PDB entry 4MSI | X-ray diffraction, 1.60 A resolution | chain A

[Chain A]
Protein: Type III antifreeze protein isoform hplc 12
Organism: Macrozoarces americanus
UniProtKB: P19614 (ANPC_MACAM); residues 2-63 here = UniProt positions 2-63
Amino-acid sequence (66 residues; row label = number of the first residue in the row; numbering starts at 0):
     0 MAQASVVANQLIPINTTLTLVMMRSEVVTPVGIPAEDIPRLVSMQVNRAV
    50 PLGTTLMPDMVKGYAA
Sequence notes: engineered mutation Thr16 (Ala in P19614)
Curated features (UniProtKB/Swiss-Prot):
  - site (Important for ice-binding): Gln9, Asn14, Thr18, Gln44

[Overview]
Chain A is Type III antifreeze protein isoform hplc 12 (Macrozoarces americanus); the structure, Type III
antifreeze protein isoform hplc 12, was determined by X-ray diffraction, deposited together with 2MSI, 3MSI,
5MSI, 6MSI and 7MSI.
